Entry 4JJM (X-ray diffraction, 2.09 A resolution); this record covers chains A and F.

[Chain A]
Molecule: Peptidyl-prolyl cis-trans isomerase
From: Citrus sinensis
Notes: EC 5.2.1.8
UniProt: D0ELH5 (D0ELH5_CITSI); residues 1-172 here = UniProt positions 1-172
Amino-acid sequence (175 residues; numbered -2 to 172; the number before each row is that of its first residue; numbers below 1 keep their minus sign (Gly-2 is residue -2)):
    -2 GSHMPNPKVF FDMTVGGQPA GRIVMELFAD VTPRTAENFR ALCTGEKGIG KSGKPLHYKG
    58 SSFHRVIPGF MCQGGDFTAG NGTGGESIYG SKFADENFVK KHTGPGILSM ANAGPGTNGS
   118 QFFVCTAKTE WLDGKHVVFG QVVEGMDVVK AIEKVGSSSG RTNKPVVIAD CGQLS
Not modelled in the structure: -2 to 2
Differences from the reference sequence: expression tag (-2 to 0)
From the paper describing this entry:
  - contacts within the chain: Cys40-Cys168, Lys48-Glu83 (backbone contact), Ser49-Glu83 (hydrogen bond)
  - mutagenesis - C40S, C40S/C168S, C168S: increased catalytic activity
  - mutagenesis - C40S: decreased binding to CsTdx
  - mutagenesis - C40S/C168S, C168S: abolished binding to CsTdx
  - mutagenesis - E83A, E83S: decreased catalytic activity
  - mutagenesis - E83Q: unchanged catalytic activity
  - mutagenesis - E83A: abolished binding to cyclosporin A (chain F)
  - binding site for cyclosporin A (chain F): Arg62, Gly79, Ala108, Asn109, Gln118, Phe120, Leu129
  - specificity-determining residues: Ile64, Phe67, Trp128 (from molecular simulation)

[Chain F]
Molecule: cyclosporin A
Amino-acid sequence (11 residues; each row starts with the number of its first residue):
     1 ALLVTAGLVL A
Modified residues: Ala1 (D-alanine; DAL); Leu2, Leu3, Leu8, Leu10 (n-methylleucine; MLE); Val4 (n-methylvaline; MVA); Thr5 (4-methyl-4-[(E)-2-butenyl]-4,N-methyl-threonine; BMT); Ala6 (alpha-aminobutyric acid; ABA); Gly7 (sarcosine; SAR)
Covalently attached groups: covalent link Ala1-Ala11

[How chain A and chain F interact]
Pairs across the interface (23; chain A residue first):
  Arg62(A) with Leu3(F), hydrogen bond (side chain-backbone); Val4(F); Thr5(F); Val9(F)
  Phe67(A) with Leu2(F); Val4(F)
  Gln70(A) with Val4(F); Thr5(F), hydrogen bond (side chain-backbone)
  Gly79(A) with Gly7(F)
  Ala108(A) with Val4(F); Ala6(F)
  Asn109(A) with Val4(F), hydrogen bond (backbone-backbone); Thr5(F); Ala6(F), hydrogen bond (backbone-backbone)
  Ala110(A) with Thr5(F); Ala6(F)
  Gln118(A) with Ala6(F)
  Phe120(A) with Val4(F)
  Trp128(A) with Leu2(F), hydrogen bond (side chain-backbone)
  Leu129(A) with Leu2(F); Val4(F)
  His133(A) with Val4(F); Thr5(F)
Other interface residues (no listed pair), chain A (13 interface residues in all): Met68

[In short]
13 residues of chain A and 7 residues of chain F are in contact; the contacts include 5 hydrogen bonds. Among
the polar pairs are Arg62(A)-Leu3(F), Gln70(A)-Thr5(F) and Trp128(A)-Leu2(F). The paper reports a binding site
for cyclosporin A (chain F) at Arg62(A), Gly79(A) and Ala108(A) among others; C40S, C40S/C168S and C168S of
chain A increase catalytic activity; 6 substitutions were tested in all.
Here chain A is Peptidyl-prolyl cis-trans isomerase (Citrus sinensis) and chain F is cyclosporin A. Entry 4JJM
(Structure of a cyclophilin from Citrus sinensis (CsCyp) in complex with cyclosporin A) was determined by
X-ray diffraction.
